Entry 7UTD (electron microscopy, 2.19 A resolution); this record covers chains H and S of the 20 polymer chains in the assembly.

Chain H:
Name: Hydrogenase-2, small subunit
Source organism: Mycolicibacterium smegmatis MC2 155
Notes: EC 1.12.99.6
Reference sequence: I7G634 (I7G634_MYCS2); residue numbers follow UniProt; this construct covers 2-323
Chain sequence (369 residues; each row starts with the number of its first residue; numbers below 1 keep their minus sign (Met-45 is residue -45)):
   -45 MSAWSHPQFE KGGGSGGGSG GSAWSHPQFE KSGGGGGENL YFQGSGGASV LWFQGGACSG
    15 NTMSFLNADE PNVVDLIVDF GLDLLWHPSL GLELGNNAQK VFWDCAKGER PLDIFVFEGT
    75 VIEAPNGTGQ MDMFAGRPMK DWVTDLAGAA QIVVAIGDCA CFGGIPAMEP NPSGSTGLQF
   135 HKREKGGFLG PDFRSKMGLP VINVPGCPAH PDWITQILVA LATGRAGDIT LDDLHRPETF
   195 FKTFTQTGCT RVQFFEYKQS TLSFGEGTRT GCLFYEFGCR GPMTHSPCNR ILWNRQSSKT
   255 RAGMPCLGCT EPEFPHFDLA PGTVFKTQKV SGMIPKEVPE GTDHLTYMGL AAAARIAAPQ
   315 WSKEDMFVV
Unresolved in the structure: -45 to 1
Construct notes: initiating methionine (-45); expression tag (-44 to 1)
Metal / ion sites: 3Fe-4S cluster Fe site 1: Cys12, Cys113, Cys161; 3Fe-4S cluster Fe site 2: Cys203, Cys226, Cys233; 3Fe-4S cluster Fe site 3: Cys242, Cys260, Cys263
Small-molecule neighbours:
  - 3Fe-4S cluster (F3S), molecule 1: Ala11, Cys12, Ser13, Gly14, Asn15, Glu72, Gly73, Gly111, Asp112, Cys113, Gly160, Cys161, Pro162
  - 3Fe-4S cluster (F3S), molecule 2: Trp167, Thr199, Thr238, Ser240, Cys242, Trp247, Lys253, Thr254, Cys260, Leu261, Gly262, Cys263, Thr264
  - 3Fe-4S cluster (F3S), molecule 3: Thr199, Gln200, Cys203, Arg205, Val206, Phe209, Cys226, Leu227, Phe228, Cys233, Gly235, Pro236, Thr254
  - menaquinone-9 (MQ9): Phe208, Phe209, Lys212, Gln213, Ser214, Cys226, Phe228, Tyr229, Met287, Pro289, Tyr301, Met302, Ala305, Ala306, Arg309
What the authors report for this chain:
  - binding site for menaquinone-9: Lys212, Tyr229, Tyr301

Chain S:
Name: Type 2 [NiFe]-hydrogenase Huc membrane adapter subunit
Source organism: Mycolicibacterium smegmatis MC2 155
Reference sequence: A0QUM5 (A0QUM5_MYCS2); residue numbers follow UniProt; this construct covers 20-79
Chain sequence (60 residues; each row starts with the number of its first residue):
    20 SPVDGIRRRL DDPQVAEALN SLLDHADLLA VLVKGLDGFV RRGDDIANNL TSAIGELKAL
Unresolved in the structure: 79
Small-molecule neighbours:
  - menaquinone-9 (MQ9), molecule 1: Phe58, Gly62, Asp63, Ala66
  - menaquinone-9 (MQ9), molecule 2: Ala72, Ile73, Leu76

Chain H / chain S interface:
Residue-residue contacts (14; chain H residue first):
  Met287(H) - Glu75(S)
  Arg309(H) - Asn68(S)  hydrogen bond (backbone-side chain)
  Arg309(H) - Ser71(S)  hydrogen bond
  Arg309(H) - Glu75(S)  salt bridge
  Ile310(H) - Ile65(S)
  Ile310(H) - Asn68(S)  hydrogen bond (backbone-side chain)
  Ile310(H) - Leu69(S)  hydrophobic
  Ala311(H) - Arg61(S)  hydrogen bond (backbone-side chain)
  Ala312(H) - Arg61(S)  hydrogen bond (backbone-side chain)
  Ala312(H) - Asn68(S)  hydrogen bond (backbone-side chain)
  Pro313(H) - Arg61(S)
  Gln314(H) - Asp64(S)
  Lys317(H) - Asp64(S)
  Lys317(H) - Asn68(S)  hydrogen bond

Summary:
8 residues of chain H and 7 residues of chain S are in contact, with 7 hydrogen bonds and 1 salt bridge. Polar
contacts include Arg309(H)-Glu75(S), Arg309(H)-Asn68(S) and Arg309(H)-Ser71(S). One menaquinone-9 molecule is
bound between chain H and chain S. From the paper: a binding site for menaquinone-9 at Lys212(H), Tyr229(H)
and Tyr301(H).
Here chain H is Hydrogenase-2, small subunit and chain S is Type 2 [NiFe]-hydrogenase Huc membrane adapter
subunit, both from Mycolicibacterium smegmatis MC2 155. Entry 7UTD (The 2.19-angstrom CryoEM structure of the
[NiFe]-hydrogenase Huc from Mycobacterium smegmatis - Complex minus stalk) was determined by electron
microscopy together with 7UUR, 7UUS and 8DQV from the same study.
